5VCJ - chains A and C of the 4 polymer chains in the assembly; structure by X-ray diffraction, 3.16 A resolution.

# Chain A
Protein: Antigen-presenting glycoprotein CD1d1
From: Mus musculus
Notes: fragment: Ectodomain
UniProt: P11609 (CD1D1_MOUSE); residues 1-279 here correspond to UniProt positions 19-297 (UniProt number = residue number + 18)
Chain sequence (285 residues; numbered 1 to 285; the number before each row is that of its first residue):
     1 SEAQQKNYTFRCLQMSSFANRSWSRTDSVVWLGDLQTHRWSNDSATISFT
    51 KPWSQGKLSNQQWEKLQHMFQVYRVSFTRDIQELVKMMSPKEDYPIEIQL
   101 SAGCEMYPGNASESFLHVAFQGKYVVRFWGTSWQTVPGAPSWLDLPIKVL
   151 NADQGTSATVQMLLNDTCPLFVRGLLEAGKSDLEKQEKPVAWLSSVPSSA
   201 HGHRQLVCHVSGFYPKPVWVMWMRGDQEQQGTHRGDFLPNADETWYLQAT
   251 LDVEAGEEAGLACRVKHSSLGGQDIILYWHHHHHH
Not modelled in the structure: 1-6, 197-202, 280-285
Construct notes: engineered mutation His201 (Asp219 in P11609); expression tag (280-285)
Curated features (UniProtKB/Swiss-Prot):
  - binding site (a D-galactosylceramide): Asp80, Asp153 to Thr156
  - glycosylation (N-linked (GlcNAc...) asparagine): Asn7, Asn20, Asn42, Asn110, Asn165
Disulfides: Cys208-Cys263
Glycans and other covalent adducts: N-acetylglucosamine (NAG) linked to Asn20, Asn42; glycan linked to Asn165
Ligand contacts: N57 ((2S,3S,4R)-2-amino-3,4-dihydroxyoctadecyl alpha-D-galactopyranoside): Tyr73, Ser76, Phe77, Asp80, Ile81, Leu84, Val85, Ile98, Val118, Phe120, Trp133, Trp142, Leu143, Leu150, Asp153, Gly155, Thr156

# Chain C
Protein: Chimeric TCR Valpha14/Jalpha18 chain (mouse variable domain, human constant domain)
From: Mus musculus
Notes: fragment: UNP 	A0A0B4J1J9 residues 22-114, UNP K7N5M3 residues 116-210
UniProt: chimeric construct of A0A0B4J1J9, K7N5M3: residues 1-93 from A0A0B4J1J9 (A0A0B4J1J9_MOUSE) positions 22-114 (UniProt number = residue number + 21); residues 114-208 from K7N5M3 positions 116-210 (UniProt number = residue number + 2)
Chain sequence (209 residues; numbered 0 to 208; the number before each row is that of its first residue; numbering starts at 0):
     0 MKTQVEQSPQSLVVRQGENCVLQCNYSVTPDNHLRWFKQDTGKGLVSLTV
    50 LVDQKDKTSNGRYSATLDKDAKHSTLHITATLLDDTATYICVVGDRGSAL
   100 GRLHFGAGTQLIVIPDIQNPDPAVYQLRDSKSSDKSVCLFTDFDSQTNVS
   150 QSKDSDVYITDKCVLDMRSMDFKSNSAVAWSNKSDFACANAFNNSIIPED
   200 TFFPSPESS
Not modelled in the structure: 0-1, 183-184, 205-208
Construct notes: initiating methionine (0); linker (94-113)
Disulfides: Cys23-Cys90, Cys137-Cys187
Ligand contacts: N57 ((2S,3S,4R)-2-amino-3,4-dihydroxyoctadecyl alpha-D-galactopyranoside): Pro29, Asp30, Asn31, Asp94, Arg95, Gly96

# How chain A and chain C interact
Contacting residue pairs (17):
  Val72(A) - Pro29(C)
  Ser76(A) - Pro29(C)
  Ser76(A) - Arg95(C)  hydrogen bond (backbone-side chain)
  Arg79(A) - Asp94(C)  salt bridge
  Arg79(A) - Arg95(C)
  Arg79(A) - Leu99(C)  hydrogen bond (side chain-backbone)
  Arg79(A) - Gly100(C)
  Arg79(A) - Arg101(C)
  Asp80(A) - Arg95(C)  salt bridge
  Asp80(A) - Leu99(C)
  Glu83(A) - Leu99(C)
  Glu83(A) - Arg101(C)  salt bridge
  Leu84(A) - Leu99(C)  hydrophobic
  Val149(A) - Ser97(C)
  Val149(A) - Leu99(C)  hydrophobic
  Ala152(A) - Gly96(C)
  Asp153(A) - Gly96(C)
Interface residues without a listed pair, chain A (10 interface residues in all): Lys86
Interface residues without a listed pair, chain C (10 interface residues in all): Thr28, Asn31

# Overview
The chain A/chain C interface involves 10 residues from each chain; the contacts include 2 hydrogen bonds and
3 salt bridges. Among the polar pairs are Arg79(A)-Asp94(C), Asp80(A)-Arg95(C) and Glu83(A)-Arg101(C).
Compound N57 is bound between chain A and chain C.
Chain A is Antigen-presenting glycoprotein CD1d1 and chain C is Chimeric TCR Valpha14/Jalpha18 chain (mouse
variable domain, human constant domain), both from Mus musculus; the structure, Structure of
alpha-galactosylphytosphingosine bound by CD1d and in complex with the Va14Vb8.2 TCR, was determined by X-ray
diffraction.
